8ZAK - chain A; structure by X-ray diffraction, 2.40 A resolution.

# Chain A
Name: Magnesium transport protein CorA
From: Campylobacter jejuni
UniProtKB: A0A6C7N0T6 (A0A6C7N0T6_CAMJU); numbering as in UniProt (aligned over 1-268)
Sequence (274 residues; row label = number of the first residue in the row; numbers below 1 keep their minus sign (Gly-5 is residue -5)):
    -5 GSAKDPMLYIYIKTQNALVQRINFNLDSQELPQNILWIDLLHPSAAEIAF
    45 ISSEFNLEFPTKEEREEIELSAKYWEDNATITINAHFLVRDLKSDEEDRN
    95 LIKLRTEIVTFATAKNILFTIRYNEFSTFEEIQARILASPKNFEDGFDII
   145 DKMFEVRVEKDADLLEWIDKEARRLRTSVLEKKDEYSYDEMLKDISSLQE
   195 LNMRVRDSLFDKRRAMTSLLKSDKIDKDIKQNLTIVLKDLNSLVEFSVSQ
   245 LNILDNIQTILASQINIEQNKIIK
Unresolved in the structure: -5 to -1, 86-95, 263-268
Differences from the reference sequence: expression tag (-5 to 0)
Ion coordination: Ni2+ near Asp220 (its only coordinating residue here)

# In short
Chain A is Magnesium transport protein CorA (Campylobacter jejuni); the structure, Crystal structure of the
channel protein CorA from Campylobacter jejuni in complex with Ni2+, was determined by X-ray diffraction
together with 8ZAH from the same study.
